PDB entry 6YVV | electron microscopy, 7.50 A resolution (low resolution: residue-level contacts below are approximate; hydrogen-bond / salt-bridge calls are withheld) | chains B and D of the 4 polymer chains in the assembly

Chain B:
Protein: Structural maintenance of chromosomes protein 4
Organism: Saccharomyces cerevisiae (strain ATCC 204508 / S288c)
UniProtKB: Q12267 (SMC4_YEAST); residue numbers follow UniProt; this construct covers 1-1418
Sequence (1418 residues; numbered 1 to 1418; the number before each row is that of its first residue):
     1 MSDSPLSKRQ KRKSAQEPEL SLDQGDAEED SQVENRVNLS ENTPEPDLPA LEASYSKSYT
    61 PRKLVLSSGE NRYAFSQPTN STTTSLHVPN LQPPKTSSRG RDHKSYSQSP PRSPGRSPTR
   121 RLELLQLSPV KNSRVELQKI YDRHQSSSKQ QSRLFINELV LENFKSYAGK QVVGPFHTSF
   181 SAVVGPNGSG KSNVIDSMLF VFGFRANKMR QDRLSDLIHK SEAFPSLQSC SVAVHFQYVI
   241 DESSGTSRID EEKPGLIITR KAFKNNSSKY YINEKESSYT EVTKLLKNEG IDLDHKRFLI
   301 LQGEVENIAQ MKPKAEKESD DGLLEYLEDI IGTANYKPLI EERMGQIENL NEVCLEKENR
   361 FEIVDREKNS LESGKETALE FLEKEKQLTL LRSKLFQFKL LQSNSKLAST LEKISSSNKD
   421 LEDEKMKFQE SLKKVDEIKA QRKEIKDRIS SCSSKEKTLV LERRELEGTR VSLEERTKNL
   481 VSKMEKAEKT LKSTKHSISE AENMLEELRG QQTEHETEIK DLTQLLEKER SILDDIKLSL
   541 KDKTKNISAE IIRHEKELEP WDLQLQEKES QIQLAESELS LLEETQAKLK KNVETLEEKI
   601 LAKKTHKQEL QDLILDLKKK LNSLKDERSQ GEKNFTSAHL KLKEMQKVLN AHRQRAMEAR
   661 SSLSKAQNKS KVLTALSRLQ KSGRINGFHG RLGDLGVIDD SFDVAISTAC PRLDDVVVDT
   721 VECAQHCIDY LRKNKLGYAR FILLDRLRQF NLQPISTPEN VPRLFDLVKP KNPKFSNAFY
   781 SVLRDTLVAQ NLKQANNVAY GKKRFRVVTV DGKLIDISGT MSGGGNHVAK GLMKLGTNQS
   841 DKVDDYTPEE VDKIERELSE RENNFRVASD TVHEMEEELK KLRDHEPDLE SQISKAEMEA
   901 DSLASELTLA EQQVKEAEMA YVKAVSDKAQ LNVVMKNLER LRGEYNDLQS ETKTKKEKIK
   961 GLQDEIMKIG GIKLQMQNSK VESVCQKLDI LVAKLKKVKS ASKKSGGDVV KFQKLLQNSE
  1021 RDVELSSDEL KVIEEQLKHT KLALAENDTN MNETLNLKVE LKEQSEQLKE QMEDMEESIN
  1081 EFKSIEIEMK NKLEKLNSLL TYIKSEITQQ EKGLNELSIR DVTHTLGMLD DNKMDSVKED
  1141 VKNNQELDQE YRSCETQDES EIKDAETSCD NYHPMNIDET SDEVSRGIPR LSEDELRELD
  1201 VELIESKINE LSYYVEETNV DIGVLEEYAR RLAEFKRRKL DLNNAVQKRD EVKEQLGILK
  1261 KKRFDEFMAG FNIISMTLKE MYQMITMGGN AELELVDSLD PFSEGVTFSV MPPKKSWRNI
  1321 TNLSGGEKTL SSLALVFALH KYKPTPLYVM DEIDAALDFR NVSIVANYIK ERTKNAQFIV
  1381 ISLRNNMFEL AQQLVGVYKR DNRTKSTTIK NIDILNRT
Disordered / not traced: 1-150, 405-1159, 1170-1190, 1217-1223, 1414-1418
Swiss-Prot annotation at these positions:
  - binding site (ATP): Gly185 to Ser192
  - modified residue: Ser2 (N-acetylserine), Thr43 (Phosphothreonine), Ser113 (Phosphoserine)

Chain D:
Protein: Condensin complex subunit 1, Ycs4
Organism: Saccharomyces cerevisiae (strain ATCC 204508 / S288c)
UniProtKB: Q06156 (CND1_YEAST); residue numbers follow UniProt; this construct covers 1-910, 913-1149
Sequence (1185 residues; row label = number of the first residue in the row; note: 11 numbers in that range are skipped by the numbering (no residue carries them; nothing is unmodelled there); a row labelled like 1149A-1149Z holds insertion residues (1149A, then the next letters in order); X marks 9 residues of unknown identity (built as UNK)):
     1 MSGFSLSEYL TKFQTTDRES YPRLQDPSRE LNVIIDQLAV SPEQIDASPD SLEALIDLCH
    61 DFPHLTPKLQ TQLSYLISSS LSNLSKDIKA NLSSNVNFTE IGGLIPQWKR HLEEYGYLIQ
   121 VLLTFLQDEL HKVSSQSTNL NRSAKNSKND SANVELFKRD CNQMENLLES ITKLLEINLS
   181 KIFQTTPEKD LFIGLFTRPL FVLLEIEPVT KVSSLKMFIQ RILAMCVKNH GQSSSIQSSL
   241 MTNLTYFLHL SVFNAELLKL LNDEYNYPQL TEDILKEIST RVFNAKDTTG PKAISNFLIK
   301 LSELSPGIML RQMNLVITLL NNSSITLRCS VVEACGNIVA ELAQDPQTME HYKQQIAVLI
   361 ELLEERFQDS NPYVRTKAIQ GCSKICDLSS KFNKSKAKFT SLAVRSLQDR SSLVRRNSVK
   421 LLSKLLLKHP FKAIHGSQLR LSEWEEYLKG SESQLNSTLK KVESQETLND TIERSLIEEE
   481 VEQDEGQCRT ELEGSFNKSA ELSRIENEVE NINATNTSVL MKLKLMIVYY KDAISFIKEI
   541 HKSIELISNL LFSKNRNEVL ESMDFLVLAD AFDIELSEFG IKKMLHLVWM KGTNDEGTSI
   601 SVHLIECYKQ LFLTAPDSCN MQEKAAHIAK NLINLSIGAS IADLASLEQL LGMMYEQKLI
   661 DQHVINILWA IYNSASKASM QKEQNVNNRD SEKGFSKEQI HGSIIILGML SLADNEIALK
   721 GLESLLNIGL GAVGLKDLTL CRYSCLALER MVPKRSTIIT KAINQELEDV AVKKLYAIII
   781 NYTKDNEYYP MCEQALSALF TISSKPDILA TDLIREKTMM TFGKPEEEDS ILSLEQSSRV
   841 VSLSQLLFIV GQVAIKTLVY LEKCEAEFKK RKIEAETRNG KVKNQGADVT NTTQDNGGDK
   901 ELEMIGGTNE
  910A D
   911 D
   913 FTDAIQFVKE NELLFGEKSI LGKFCPIVEE IVSNSSRFSD PMLQRTATLC LEKLMCLSSK
   973 YCEKSLPLLI TVMEKSPDPT IRSNAVLGLG DMAVCFNNLV DENTDYLYRR LHDENLMVQR
  1033 TCLMTVTFLI LAGQVKVKGQ LGEMAKCLDN PDQGISDMCR LFFTELASKD NAIYNGFIDI
  1093 FSNLSSDDLL GKESFKKIIK FLLTFIDKER HQKQLNEKLV GRLRKCETQK QWDDIAF
1149A-1149Z VLNNLPYKNEDVTALLEQGFKVVSAK
 1150A E
  1160 XXXXXXXXX
Disordered / not traced: 1-4, 14-28, 38-47, 61-78, 101-102, 127-162, 179-186, 205-215, 458-516, 553-554, 590-599, 678-693, 754-764, 821-839, 874-898, 910A, 924-953, 1008-1011, 1047-1050, 1081-1087, 1149A-1149Z, 1150A
Swiss-Prot annotation at these positions:
  - modified residue (Phosphoserine): Ser464, Ser475

Interface between chain B and chain D:
Residue-residue contacts (13; chain B residue first):
  Ser1298(B) with Gly1088(D); Ile1090(D); Asp1091(D)
  Leu1299(B) with Ile1090(D); Gln1126(D)
  Asp1300(B) with Gln1126(D)
  Met1311(B) with Gly1045(D); Gln1046(D)
  Lys1314(B) with Val1006(D); Cys1007(D)
  Ser1316(B) with Leu1043(D); Ala1044(D)
  Trp1317(B) with Gln1046(D)
Also at the interface, not in a pair above, chain B (9 interface residues in all): Asp1297, Ser1303
Also at the interface, not in a pair above, chain D (12 interface residues in all): Phe1089, His1123

In short:
9 residues of chain B and 12 residues of chain D are in contact. From UniProt: 8 ATP-binding residues on chain
B.
Here chain B is Structural maintenance of chromosomes protein 4 and chain D is Condensin complex subunit 1,
Ycs4, both from Saccharomyces cerevisiae (strain ATCC 204508 / S288c). Entry 6YVV (Condensin complex from
S.cerevisiae ATP-free apo bridged state) was determined by electron microscopy, deposited together with 6YVD
and 6YVU.
